Entry 8EAS (electron microscopy, 2.60 A resolution); this record covers chains n and o of the 18 polymer chains in the assembly.

# Chain n
Molecule: V-type proton ATPase subunit c
Source organism: Saccharomyces cerevisiae
UniProtKB: P25515 (VATL1_YEAST); numbering as in UniProt (aligned over 1-160)
Sequence (160 residues; numbered 1 to 160; the number before each row is that of its first residue):
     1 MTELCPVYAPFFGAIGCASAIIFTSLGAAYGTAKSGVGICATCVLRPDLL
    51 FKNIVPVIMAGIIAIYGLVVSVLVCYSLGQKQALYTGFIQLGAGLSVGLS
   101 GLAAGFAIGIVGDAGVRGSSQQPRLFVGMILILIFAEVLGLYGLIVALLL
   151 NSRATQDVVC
Disordered / not traced: 1
Curated features (UniProtKB/Swiss-Prot):
  - site: E137 (Essential for proton translocation)
  - mutagenesis: E137 (E137D: Partial inactivation; E137Q/V/K: Inactivation)

# Chain o
Molecule: V-type proton ATPase subunit c'
Source organism: Saccharomyces cerevisiae
UniProtKB: P32842 (VATL2_YEAST); residues 1-164 here = UniProt positions 1-164
Sequence (164 residues; numbered 1 to 164; the number before each row is that of its first residue):
     1 MSTQLASNIYAPLYAPFFGFAGCAAAMVLSCLGAAIGTAKSGIGIAGIGT
    51 FKPELIMKSLIPVVMSGILAIYGLVVAVLIAGNLSPTEDYTLFNGFMHLS
   101 CGLCVGFACLSSGYAIGMVGDVGVRKYMHQPRLFVGIVLILIFSEVLGLY
   151 GMIVALILNTRGSE
Disordered / not traced: 1-6
Curated features (UniProtKB/Swiss-Prot):
  - site: E145 (Essential for proton translocation)
  - mutagenesis: E145 (E145D: Partial inactivation; E145L/Q: Inactivation)

# Chain n / chain o interface
Contacting residue pairs (68):
  V7(n) with I9(o); Y10(o), hydrophobic; L92(o)
  Y8(n) with F96(o), hydrophobic
  P10(n) with F93(o), hydrophobic
  F11(n) with F96(o), hydrophobic
  A14(n) with F96(o); S100(o), hydrogen bond (backbone-side chain)
  C17(n) with C104(o); V154(o), hydrophobic; L158(o), hydrophobic
  A18(n) with S100(o); L103(o), hydrophobic; C104(o), hydrophobic
  I21(n) with C104(o); A108(o), hydrophobic; V154(o), hydrophobic
  I22(n) with L103(o); F107(o), hydrophobic
  S25(n) with A108(o); S111(o)
  L26(n) with S111(o), hydrogen bond (backbone-side chain)
  A28(n) with L147(o), hydrophobic
  A29(n) with S111(o); A115(o); L147(o)
  T32(n) with S144(o)
  A33(n) with Y114(o), hydrophobic; M118(o), hydrophobic
  G36(n) with I140(o)
  V37(n) with V122(o), hydrophobic
  I39(n) with I140(o), hydrophobic
  C40(n) with V122(o), hydrophobic; G123(o); K126(o); I137(o), hydrophobic
  A41(n) with K126(o)
  C43(n) with Q130(o); L133(o)
  V44(n) with Q130(o)
  P47(n) with Q130(o); L133(o), hydrophobic
  L50(n) with L133(o), hydrophobic; G136(o)
  F51(n) with V135(o), hydrophobic
  I54(n) with L139(o), hydrophobic; I140(o), hydrophobic
  V57(n) with F143(o), hydrophobic
  I58(n) with F143(o), hydrophobic
  A64(n) with L147(o), hydrophobic; Y150(o), hydrophobic
  I65(n) with Y150(o)
  L68(n) with Y150(o), hydrophobic; V154(o), hydrophobic
  S71(n) with V154(o)
  V72(n) with I157(o), hydrophobic
  C75(n) with I157(o), hydrophobic; L158(o), hydrophobic; R161(o), hydrogen bond (backbone-side chain)
  Y76(n) with I157(o); R161(o)
  L78(n) with M97(o), hydrophobic; R161(o), hydrogen bond (backbone-side chain)
  G79(n) with F93(o)
  Q80(n) with Y10(o); T91(o); F93(o)
  K81(n) with Y10(o)
Also at the interface, not in a pair above, chain n (42 interface residues in all): I15, Y30, S77
Also at the interface, not in a pair above, chain o (39 interface residues in all): L99, V119, R132, G151, I153

# In short
The interface between chain n and chain o involves 42 residues on one side and 39 on the other; the contacts
include 4 hydrogen bonds. Polar pairs include A14(n)-S100(o), L26(n)-S111(o) and C75(n)-R161(o).
Chain n is V-type proton ATPase subunit c and chain o is V-type proton ATPase subunit c', both from
Saccharomyces cerevisiae; the structure, Yeast VO in complex with Vma12-22p, was determined by electron
microscopy together with 8EAT and 8EAV from the same study.
